PDB entry 5WKX | X-ray diffraction, 4.03 A resolution (low resolution: residue-level contacts below are approximate; hydrogen-bond / salt-bridge calls are withheld) | chains A and C of the 3 polymer chains in the assembly

== Chain A (and C) ==
Protein: Acid-sensing ion channel 1
Organism: Gallus gallus
Notes: chain C of this document is another copy of the same molecule, construct and numbering; everything in this record applies to it too
Reference sequence: Q1XA76 (ASIC1_CHICK); numbering as in UniProt (aligned over 25-463)
Amino-acid sequence (439 residues; row label = number of the first residue in the row):
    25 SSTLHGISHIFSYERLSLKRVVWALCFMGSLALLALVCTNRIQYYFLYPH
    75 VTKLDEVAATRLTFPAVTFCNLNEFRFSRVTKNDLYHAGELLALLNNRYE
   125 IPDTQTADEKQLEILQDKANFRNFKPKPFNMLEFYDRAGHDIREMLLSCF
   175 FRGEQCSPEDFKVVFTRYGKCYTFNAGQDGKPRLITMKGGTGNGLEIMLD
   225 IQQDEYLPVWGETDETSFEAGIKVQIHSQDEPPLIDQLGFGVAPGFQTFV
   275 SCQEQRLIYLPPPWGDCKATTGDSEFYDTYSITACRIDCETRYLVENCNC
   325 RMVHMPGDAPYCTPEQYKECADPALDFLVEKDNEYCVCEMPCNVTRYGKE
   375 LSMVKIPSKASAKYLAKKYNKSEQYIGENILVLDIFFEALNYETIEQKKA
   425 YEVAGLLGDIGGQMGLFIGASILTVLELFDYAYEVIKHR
Disordered / not traced: 25-41, 459-463 (chain C: 25-41, 149-152, 460-463)
Disulfide bonds: Cys94-Cys195, Cys173-Cys180, Cys291-Cys366, Cys309-Cys362, Cys313-Cys360, Cys322-Cys344, Cys324-Cys336
Covalent attachments: N-acetylglucosamine (NAG) linked to Asn394
Curated features (UniProtKB/Swiss-Prot):
  - motif: Gly443 to Ser445 (GAS motif)
  - site: Glu80 (Involved in channel desensitization), Asp356 (Involved in proton-dependent gating)
  - glycosylation (N-linked (GlcNAc...) asparagine): Asn367, Asn394
  - mutagenesis: Glu80 (E80A: Strongly increases speed of desensitization), Asp346 (D346N: Loss of pH-gated channel activity), Asp350 (D350N: Loss of pH-gated channel activity)
From the paper describing this entry:
  - conformationally variable residues (side-chain flip): Arg370

== Chain A / chain C interface ==
Contacting residue pairs (88):
  Trp47(A) with Leu447(C); Glu451(C)
  Cys50(A) with Leu450(C)
  Val61(A) with Ala428(C); Leu431(C)
  Asn64(A) with Ala428(C)
  Arg65(A) with Glu426(C); Ala428(C); Gly429(C)
  His74(A) with Lys77(C)
  Val75(A) with Val75(C); Thr76(C)
  Thr76(A) with Thr76(C); Lys77(C); Leu78(C)
  Leu78(A) with Leu78(C)
  Leu96(A) with Val378(C)
  Thr130(A) with Lys387(C); Lys391(C)
  Asp132(A) with Lys387(C)
  Tyr192(A) with Thr215(C)
  Gln227(A) with Ser382(C); Lys383(C)
  Asp228(A) with Lys383(C)
  Tyr230(A) with Ala384(C)
  Leu231(A) with Ala384(C)
  Val233(A) with Ala384(C); Tyr388(C)
  Trp234(A) with Tyr388(C)
  Glu236(A) with Tyr388(C)
  Phe242(A) with Lys379(C); Ile380(C); Pro381(C); Ser382(C); Ser385(C); Leu389(C)
  Glu243(A) with Gln271(C); Val378(C); Lys379(C); Ser382(C)
  Ala244(A) with Val378(C); Lys379(C); Ser382(C)
  Ile246(A) with Val378(C)
  Lys247(A) with Phe273(C)
  Asp260(A) with Thr215(C)
  Gln261(A) with Gly213(C); Gly214(C); Glu412(C)
  Leu262(A) with Glu412(C)
  Phe264(A) with Ser376(C)
  Gly265(A) with Ser376(C); Met377(C); Val378(C)
  Val266(A) with Met377(C)
  Ala267(A) with Met377(C); Val378(C); Lys379(C)
  Pro268(A) with Lys379(C)
  Phe270(A) with Phe270(C)
  Tyr283(A) with Glu80(C)
  Glu354(A) with Met211(C)
  Asn357(A) with Met211(C)
  Met364(A) with Glu80(C)
  Lys373(A) with Glu374(C)
  Leu375(A) with Leu375(C); Ser376(C)
  Met377(A) with Met377(C)
  Glu402(A) with Lys383(C)
  Ile419(A) with Leu78(C)
  Gln421(A) with Leu78(C); Asp79(C)
  Asp433(A) with Gly429(C); Gly432(C); Asp433(C)
  Gly436(A) with Gly432(C); Gly435(C); Gly436(C)
  Gln437(A) with Ala428(C); Gly432(C)
  Gly439(A) with Ser445(C)
  Leu440(A) with Leu431(C); Gly435(C); Ser445(C); Ile446(C)
  Phe441(A) with Ile446(C); Leu447(C)
  Gly443(A) with Ser445(C)
Other interface residues (no listed pair), chain A (60 interface residues in all): Phe51, Ser54, Tyr68, Pro232, Gly235, Ser241, Val353, Gly432, Ile442
Other interface residues (no listed pair), chain C (49 interface residues in all): Thr84, Met222, Lys392, Ile434, Met438, Ala444

== In short ==
The interface between chain A and chain C involves 60 residues on one side and 49 on the other. Covalently
linked N-acetylglucosamine: at Asn394(A). Curated annotation (UniProt) lists 3 mutagenesis sites on chain A.
From the paper: conformational variability at Arg370(A).
Chain A and chain C are both Acid-sensing ion channel 1 (Gallus gallus); the structure, Barium sites in the
structure of a resting acid sensing ion channel, was determined by X-ray diffraction together with 5WKY and
6CMC from the same study.
